PDB entry 6QLD | electron microscopy, 4.15 A resolution (low resolution: residue-level contacts below are approximate; hydrogen-bond / salt-bridge calls are withheld) | chains J and g of the 22 polymer chains in the assembly

[Chain J]
Molecule: 124-nt DNA strand
Source organism: Escherichia coli
Sequence (124 nucleotides; each row starts with the number of its first residue; numbers below 1 keep their minus sign (DG-125 is residue -125)):
  -125 GTGCCTGGAG ACTAGGGAGT AATCCCCTTG GCGGTTAAAA CGCGGGGGAC AGCGCGTACG
   -65 TGCGTTTAAG CGGTGCTAGA GCTGTCTACG ACCAATTGAG CGGCCTCGGC ACCGGGATTC
    -5 TCGA

[Chain g]
Molecule: Histone H2A.1
Source organism: Saccharomyces cerevisiae (strain ATCC 204508 / S288c)
UniProt: P04911 (H2A1_YEAST); residues 17-121 here = UniProt positions 17-121
Chain sequence (105 residues; numbered 17 to 121; the number before each row is that of its first residue):
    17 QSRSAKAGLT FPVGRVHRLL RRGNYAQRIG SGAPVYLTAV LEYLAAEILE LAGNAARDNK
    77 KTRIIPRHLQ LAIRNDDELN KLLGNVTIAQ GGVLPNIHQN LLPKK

[How chain J and chain g interact]
Pairs across the interface (16):
  DG-119(J) - Arg34(g)
  DG-118(J) - Gly30(g)
  DG-118(J) - Arg31(g)
  DG-118(J) - Arg34(g)
  DA-117(J) - Gln17(g)
  DA-117(J) - Ser18(g)
  DA-117(J) - Arg19(g)
  DA-117(J) - Ser20(g)
  DA-117(J) - Gly30(g)
  DG-116(J) - Gln17(g)
  DG-116(J) - Arg19(g)
  DG-111(J) - Arg44(g)
  DG-110(J) - Gln43(g)
  DG-110(J) - Arg44(g)
  DG-109(J) - Gln43(g)
  DG-109(J) - Arg44(g)

[Overview]
7 residues of chain J and 9 residues of chain g are in contact.
Chain J is a 124-nt DNA strand (Escherichia coli) and chain g is Histone H2A.1 (Saccharomyces cerevisiae
(strain ATCC 204508 / S288c)); the structure, Structure of inner kinetochore CCAN-Cenp-A complex, was
determined by electron microscopy (same publication as 6QLE and 6QLF).
